Entry 3S1U (X-ray diffraction, 1.90 A resolution); this record covers chains C and D of the 5 polymer chains in the assembly.

Chain C (and D):
Name: Probable transaldolase
Organism: Thermoplasma acidophilum
Notes: EC 2.2.1.2; chain D of this document is another copy of the same molecule, construct and numbering; everything in this record applies to it too
Reference sequence: Q9HKI3 (TAL_THEAC); numbering as in UniProt (aligned over 1-223)
Chain sequence (223 residues; each row starts with the number of its first residue):
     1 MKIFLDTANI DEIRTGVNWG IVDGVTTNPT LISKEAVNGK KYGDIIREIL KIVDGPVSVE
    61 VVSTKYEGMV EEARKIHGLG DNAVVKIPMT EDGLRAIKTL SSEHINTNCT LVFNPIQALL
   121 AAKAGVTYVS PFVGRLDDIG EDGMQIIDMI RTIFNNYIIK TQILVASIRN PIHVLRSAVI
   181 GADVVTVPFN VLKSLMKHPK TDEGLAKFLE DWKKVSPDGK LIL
Ligand contacts: erythose-4-phosphate (E4P): Asp6, Thr26, Asn28, Lys86, Thr110, Ser130, Phe132, Arg135, Ala166, Ser167, Arg169, Thr186
Swiss-Prot annotation at these positions:
  - active site: Lys86 (Schiff-base intermediate with substrate)

How chain C and chain D interact:
Pairs across the interface - 86 pairs, chain C then chain D:
  Asn28(C) with Phe208(D)
  Pro29(C) with Phe208(D); Trp212(D), hydrophobic
  Thr30(C) with Phe208(D); Asp211(D), hydrogen bond
  Ile32(C) with Trp212(D), hydrophobic
  Ser33(C) with Asp211(D); Val215(D)
  Ala36(C) with Val215(D), hydrophobic
  Tyr42(C) with Trp212(D), hydrophobic; Val215(D); Ser216(D); Lys220(D); Leu221(D), hydrophobic; Ile222(D), hydrogen bond (side chain-backbone)
  Glu60(C) with Phe208(D); Leu221(D)
  Val62(C) with Leu209(D); Trp212(D), hydrophobic; Gly219(D); Leu221(D), hydrophobic
  Thr64(C) with Leu209(D)
  Glu72(C) with Leu221(D)
  Lys75(C) with Leu223(D)
  Ile76(C) with Leu223(D), hydrophobic
  Leu79(C) with Leu223(D), hydrophobic
  Met89(C) with Met196(D); Thr201(D)
  Thr90(C) with Leu205(D)
  Glu91(C) with Trp19(D); Lys193(D); Met196(D); Lys197(D), salt bridge
  Leu94(C) with Trp19(D); Met196(D), hydrophobic
  Arg95(C) with Asn18(D); Trp19(D)
  Lys98(C) with Val17(D), hydrogen bond (side chain-backbone); Asn18(D); Gly20(D)
  Leu111(C) with Thr201(D), hydrogen bond (backbone-side chain); Gly204(D); Leu205(D); Phe208(D), hydrophobic
  Phe113(C) with His198(D); Lys200(D); Thr201(D)
  Asn114(C) with His198(D)
  Pro115(C) with Leu175(D), hydrophobic
  Ile116(C) with Val174(D), hydrophobic; Leu175(D), hydrophobic; Ala178(D), hydrophobic; Leu195(D), hydrophobic
  Gln117(C) with Leu195(D); Met196(D), hydrogen bond (side chain-backbone); Lys197(D); His198(D); Thr201(D), hydrogen bond
  Leu119(C) with Met1(D), hydrophobic
  Leu120(C) with Ile3(D), hydrophobic; Ile21(D); Leu195(D); Met196(D), hydrophobic
  Lys123(C) with Met1(D), hydrogen bond (side chain-backbone); Lys2(D); Ile3(D); Gly20(D); Ile21(D); Asp23(D), salt bridge
  Ala124(C) with Trp19(D); Gly20(D)
  Arg135(C) with Lys200(D); Gly204(D)
  Ile139(C) with Lys200(D)
  Thr152(C) with Val179(D)
  Ile153(C) with Ala178(D), hydrophobic; Val179(D), hydrophobic
  Asn156(C) with Ala178(D), hydrogen bond (side chain-backbone); Val179(D), hydrogen bond (side chain-backbone); Ile180(D); Gly181(D)
  Tyr157(C) with Met1(D); Ser177(D); Ala178(D); Gly181(D); Ala182(D), hydrogen bond (side chain-backbone)
Other interface residues (no listed pair), chain C (43 interface residues in all): Gly43, Ile46, Arg47, Val61, Pro88, Phe132, Met149
Other interface residues (no listed pair), chain D (38 interface residues in all): Lys207

In short:
43 residues of chain C face 38 of chain D across their interface, with 10 hydrogen bonds and 2 salt bridges.
Polar contacts include Glu91(C)-Lys197(D), Lys123(C)-Asp23(D) and Thr30(C)-Asp211(D). Bound to chain C:
erythose-4-phosphate. Curated annotation (UniProt) lists active-site residue Lys86(C) on chain C.
Chain C and chain D are both Probable transaldolase (Thermoplasma acidophilum); the structure, Transaldolase
from Thermoplasma acidophilum in complex with D-erythrose 4-phosphate, was determined by X-ray diffraction
together with 3S0C, 3S1V, 3S1W and 3S1X from the same study.
